Entry 5AJO (X-ray diffraction, 1.48 A resolution); this record covers chains A and B.

Chain A:
Molecule: Polypeptide N-acetylgalactosaminyltransferase 2
From: Homo sapiens
Notes: EC 2.4.1.41
UniProtKB: Q10471 (GALT2_HUMAN); numbering as in UniProt (aligned over 1-571)
Sequence (571 residues; numbered 1 to 571; the number before each row is that of its first residue):
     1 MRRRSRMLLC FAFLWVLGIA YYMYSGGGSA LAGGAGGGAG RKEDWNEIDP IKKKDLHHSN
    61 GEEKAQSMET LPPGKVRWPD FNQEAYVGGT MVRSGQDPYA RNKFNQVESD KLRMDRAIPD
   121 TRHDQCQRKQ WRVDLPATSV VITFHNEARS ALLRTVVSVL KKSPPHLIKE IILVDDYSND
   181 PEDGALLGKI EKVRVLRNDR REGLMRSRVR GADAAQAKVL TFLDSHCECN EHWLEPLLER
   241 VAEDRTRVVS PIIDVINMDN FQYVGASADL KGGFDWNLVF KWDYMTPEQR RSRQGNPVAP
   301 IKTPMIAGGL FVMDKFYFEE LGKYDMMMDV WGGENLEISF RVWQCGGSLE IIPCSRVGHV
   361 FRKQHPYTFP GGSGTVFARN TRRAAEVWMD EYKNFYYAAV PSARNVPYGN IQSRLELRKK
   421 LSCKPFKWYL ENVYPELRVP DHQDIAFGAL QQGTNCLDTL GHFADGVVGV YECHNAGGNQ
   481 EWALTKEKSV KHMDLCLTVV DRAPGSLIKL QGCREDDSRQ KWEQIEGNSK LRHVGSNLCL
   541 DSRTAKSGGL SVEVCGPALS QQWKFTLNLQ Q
Not modelled in the structure: 1-74, 570-571
Differences from the reference sequence: engineered mutation D516 (Asn in Q10471)
Cystine bridges: C126-C354, C345-C423, C456-C473, C496-C513, C539-C555
Residues lining bound ligands:
  - 2-acetamido-2-deoxy-alpha-D-galactopyranose (A2G), molecule 1: V279, F280, A307, G309, G332, G333, E334, N335, Y367, F377
  - 2-acetamido-2-deoxy-alpha-D-galactopyranose (A2G), molecule 2: D458, L460, G461, Y471, H474, A476, G477, G478, N479, Q480
UniProt features mapped onto this chain:
  - binding site (substrate): T143, D176, R201, S225, W331, R362, H365, Y367
  - binding site (Mn(2+)): D224, H226, H359
  - modified residue: S536 (Phosphoserine)
  - glycosylation: S29 (O-linked (Xyl...) (chondroitin sulfate) serine)
  - natural variant: F104 (F104S: In CDG2T), R200 to Q571 (deletion: In CDG2T), R210 (R210P: In CDG2T), K271 (K271R: Found in a patient with multiple abnormalities including neonatal hypotonia, psychomotor delay, feeding difficulty and dysmorphic features), Q289 to Q571 (deletion: In CDG2T), M493 (M493V: Found in a patient with multiple abnormalities including neonatal hypotonia, psychomotor delay, feeding difficulty and dysmorphic features)
  - mutagenesis: W282 (W282A: Loss of enzyme activity), F361 (F361A: Loss of enzyme activity)
Reported in the primary citation:
  - conformationally variable residues (loop rearrangement, side-chain flip): W331, R362 to S373
  - binding site for 2-acetamido-2-deoxy-alpha-D-galactopyranose: F280, A307, G333, Y367, F377, D458, Y471, H474, N479
  - mutagenesis - W282A, F361A: decreased catalytic activity with Mucin (chain B)

Chain B:
Molecule: Mucin
From: Homo sapiens
UniProtKB: Q14886 (Q14886_HUMAN); residues 1-15 here correspond to UniProt positions 65-79 (UniProt number = residue number + 64)
Sequence (17 residues; each row starts with the number of its first residue; numbering starts at 0):
     0 AGTTPSPVPT TSTTSAA
Differences from the reference sequence: expression tag (0, 16)
Modified residues: T3 (glycosylation site); T13 (glycosylation site)
Residues lining bound ligands:
  - 2-acetamido-2-deoxy-alpha-D-galactopyranose (A2G), molecule 1: T2, T3, P4, S5, P6
  - 2-acetamido-2-deoxy-alpha-D-galactopyranose (A2G), molecule 2: S11, T13, S14, A15
Reported in the primary citation:
  - binding site for 2-acetamido-2-deoxy-alpha-D-galactopyranose: S5
  - post-translational modification sites: T3

How chain A and chain B interact:
Residue-residue contacts (43; chain A residue first):
  K103(A) - P4(B)
  T143(A) - A0(B)  hydrogen bond (side chain-backbone)
  F144(A) - A0(B)
  D176(A) - A0(B)
  G203(A) - A0(B)
  L204(A) - A0(B)
  L204(A) - G1(B)
  L204(A) - T2(B)
  D224(A) - T2(B)  hydrogen bond
  V255(A) - P8(B)
  A266(A) - P8(B)  hydrophobic
  L270(A) - P8(B)
  L270(A) - T9(B)
  F280(A) - P6(B)
  W282(A) - P6(B)  hydrogen bond (side chain-backbone)
  W282(A) - V7(B)
  W282(A) - P8(B)
  Y284(A) - T10(B)
  G309(A) - T2(B)
  G332(A) - T3(B)
  E334(A) - T2(B)
  E334(A) - T3(B)  hydrogen bond (side chain-backbone)
  H359(A) - S5(B)
  F361(A) - S5(B)
  F361(A) - P6(B)
  F361(A) - V7(B)  hydrophobic
  F361(A) - P8(B)
  R362(A) - T2(B)  hydrogen bond (side chain-backbone)
  R362(A) - T3(B)
  R362(A) - P4(B)
  R362(A) - S5(B)  hydrogen bond (backbone-backbone)
  K363(A) - P4(B)
  K363(A) - S5(B)  hydrogen bond (backbone-backbone)
  P366(A) - P6(B)  hydrophobic
  Y367(A) - T3(B)
  Y367(A) - P4(B)
  F377(A) - T3(B)
  Y471(A) - T13(B)
  H474(A) - S11(B)
  A476(A) - T10(B)
  G478(A) - A15(B)
  N479(A) - A15(B)
  N479(A) - A16(B)  hydrogen bond (side chain-backbone)
Also at the interface, not in a pair above, chain A (35 interface residues in all): H145, S207, H226, M258, A307, Q364, H365
Also at the interface, not in a pair above, chain B (16 interface residues in all): S14
The authors on this interface:
  - interface residues, chain A: E334(A), R362(A), K363(A)

Overview:
35 residues of chain A face 16 of chain B across their interface, with 8 hydrogen bonds. Among the polar pairs
are T143(A)-A0(B), D224(A)-T2(B) and W282(A)-P6(B). The paper reports a binding site for
2-acetamido-2-deoxy-alpha-D-galactopyranose at F280(A), A307(A) and S5(B) among others; W282A and F361A of
chain A reduce catalytic activity with Mucin (chain B).
Chain A is Polypeptide N-acetylgalactosaminyltransferase 2 and chain B is Mucin, both from Homo sapiens; the
structure, Crystal structure of the inactive form of GalNAc-T2 in complex with the glycopeptide MUC5AC-3,13,
was determined by X-ray diffraction together with 5AJN and 5AJP from the same study.
